PDB entry 7SCY | electron microscopy, 4.10 A resolution (low resolution: residue-level contacts below are approximate; hydrogen-bond / salt-bridge calls are withheld) | chains J and E of the 11 polymer chains in the assembly

# Chain J
Molecule: 147-nt DNA strand
Sequence (147 nucleotides; numbered -73 to 73; the number before each row is that of its first residue; numbers below 1 keep their minus sign (DA-73 is residue -73)):
   -73 ATCGAGAATCCCGGTGCCGAGGCCGCTCAATTGGTCGTAGACAGCTCTAG
   -23 CACCGCTTAAACGCACGTACGCGCTGTCCCCCGCGTTTTAACCGCCAAGG
    27 GGATTACTCCCTAGTCTCCAGGCACGTGTCAGATATATACATCCGAT

# Chain E
Protein: Histone H3.1
Source organism: Homo sapiens
UniProt: P68431 (H31_HUMAN); residues 0-135 here correspond to UniProt positions 1-136 (UniProt number = residue number + 1)
Chain sequence (139 residues; row label = number of the first residue in the row; numbers below 1 keep their minus sign (Gly-3 is residue -3)):
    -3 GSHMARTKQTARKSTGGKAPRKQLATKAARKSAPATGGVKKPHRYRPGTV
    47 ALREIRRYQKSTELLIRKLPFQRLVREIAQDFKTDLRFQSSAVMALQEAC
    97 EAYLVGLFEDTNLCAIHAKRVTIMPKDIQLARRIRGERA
Not modelled in the structure: -3 to 35, 135
Differences from the reference sequence: expression tag (-3 to -1)
UniProt features mapped onto this chain:
  - modified residue: Arg2 (Asymmetric dimethylarginine), Thr3 (Phosphothreonine), Lys4 (Allysine), Gln5 (5-glutamyl dopamine), Thr6 (Phosphothreonine), Arg8 (Citrulline), Lys9 (N6,N6,N6-trimethyllysine), Ser10 (ADP-ribosylserine), Thr11 (Phosphothreonine), Lys14 (N6-(2-hydroxyisobutyryl)lysine), Arg17 (Asymmetric dimethylarginine), Lys18 (N6-(2-hydroxyisobutyryl)lysine), Lys23 (N6-(2-hydroxyisobutyryl)lysine), Arg26 (Citrulline), Lys27 (N6,N6,N6-trimethyllysine), Ser28 (ADP-ribosylserine), Lys36 (N6,N6,N6-trimethyllysine), Lys37 (N6-methyllysine), Tyr41 (Phosphotyrosine), Lys56 (N6,N6,N6-trimethyllysine) and 8 more in UniProt
  - lipidation: Lys18 (N6-decanoyllysine)

# Interface between chain J and chain E
Pairs across the interface (27; chain J residue first):
  DA-67(J) - His39(E)
  DA-67(J) - Tyr41(E)
  DA-66(J) - Tyr41(E)
  DA-66(J) - Arg49(E)
  DT-65(J) - Arg49(E)
  DC-64(J) - Lys56(E)
  DC8(J) - Pro43(E)
  DC8(J) - Gly44(E)
  DG9(J) - Arg40(E)
  DG9(J) - Tyr41(E)
  DG9(J) - Arg42(E)
  DG9(J) - Pro43(E)
  DG9(J) - Gly44(E)
  DG9(J) - Thr45(E)
  DG9(J) - Val46(E)
  DG9(J) - Ala47(E)
  DC10(J) - Arg40(E)
  DC10(J) - Tyr41(E)
  DC10(J) - Val46(E)
  DA17(J) - Arg63(E)
  DA17(J) - Pro66(E)
  DA17(J) - Arg69(E)
  DC18(J) - Arg63(E)
  DC18(J) - Lys64(E)
  DC18(J) - Leu65(E)
  DC18(J) - Pro66(E)
  DG27(J) - Arg83(E)
Interface residues without a listed pair, chain J (14 interface residues in all): DG-1, DC7, DG25, DG26
Interface residues without a listed pair, chain E (20 interface residues in all): Glu50, Lys115, Thr118

# Summary
Chain J and chain E form an interface of 14 and 20 residues respectively.
Here chain J is a 147-nt DNA strand and chain E is Histone H3.1 (Homo sapiens). Entry 7SCY (Nuc147 bound to
single BRCT) was determined by electron microscopy, deposited together with 7SCZ.
